Entry 4WRT (X-ray diffraction, 2.70 A resolution); this record covers chains R and B of the 5 polymer chains in the assembly.

# Chain R
Molecule: Influenza virus polymerase vRNA promoter 3' end
Sequence (18 nucleotides; numbered 1 to 18; the number before each row is that of its first residue):
     1 UAUACCUCUGCUUCUGCU
Disordered / not traced: 1-3

# Chain B
Protein: RNA-directed RNA polymerase catalytic subunit
Source organism: Influenza B virus
Notes: EC 2.7.7.48
UniProtKB: Q5V8Y6 (Q5V8Y6_9INFB); residue numbers follow UniProt; this construct covers 1-752
Amino-acid sequence (772 residues; each row starts with the number of its first residue; numbers below 1 keep their minus sign (Gly-8 is residue -8)):
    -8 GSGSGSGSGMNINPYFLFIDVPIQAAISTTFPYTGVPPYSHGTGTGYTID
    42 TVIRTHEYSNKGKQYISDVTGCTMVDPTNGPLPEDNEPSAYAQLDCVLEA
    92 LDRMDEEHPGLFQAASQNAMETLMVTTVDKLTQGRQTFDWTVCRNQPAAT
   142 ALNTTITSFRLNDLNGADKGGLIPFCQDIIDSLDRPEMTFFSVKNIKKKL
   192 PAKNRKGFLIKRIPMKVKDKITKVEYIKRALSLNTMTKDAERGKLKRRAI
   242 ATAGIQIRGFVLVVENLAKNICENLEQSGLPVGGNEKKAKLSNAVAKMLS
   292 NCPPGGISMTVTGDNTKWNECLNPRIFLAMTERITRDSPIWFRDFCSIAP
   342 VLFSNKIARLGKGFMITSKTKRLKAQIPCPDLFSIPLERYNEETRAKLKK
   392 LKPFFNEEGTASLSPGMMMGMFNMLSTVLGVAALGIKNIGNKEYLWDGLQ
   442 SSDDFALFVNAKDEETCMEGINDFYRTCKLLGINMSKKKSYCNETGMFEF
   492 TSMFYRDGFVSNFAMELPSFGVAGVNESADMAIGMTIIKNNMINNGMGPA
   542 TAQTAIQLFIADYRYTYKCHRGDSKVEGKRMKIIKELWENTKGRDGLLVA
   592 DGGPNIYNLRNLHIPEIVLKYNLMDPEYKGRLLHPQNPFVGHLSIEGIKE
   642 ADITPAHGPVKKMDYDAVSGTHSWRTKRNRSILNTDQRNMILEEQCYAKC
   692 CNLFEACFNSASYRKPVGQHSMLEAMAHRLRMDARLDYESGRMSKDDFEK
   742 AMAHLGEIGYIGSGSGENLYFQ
Disordered / not traced: -8 to 0, 646-652, 750-763
Differences from the reference sequence: expression tag (-8 to 0, 753-763)
What the authors report for this chain:
  - binding site for Influenza virus polymerase vRNA promoter 3' end (chain R): Val184 to Asn186, Arg203, Asn670 to Arg679

# Interface between chain R and chain B
Residue-residue contacts (35):
  C8(R) - Asn675(B)  hydrogen bond to the sugar
  U9(R) - Arg671(B)  salt bridge to the phosphate
  U9(R) - Ser672(B)  hydrogen bond to the sugar
  U9(R) - Asn675(B)  hydrogen bond to the sugar
  G10(R) - Asn670(B)  sugar contact
  G10(R) - Arg671(B)  hydrogen bond to the phosphate
  G10(R) - Ser672(B)  sugar contact
  U12(R) - Asn670(B)  hydrogen bond to the phosphate
  U12(R) - Ser672(B)  hydrogen bond to the phosphate
  U12(R) - Ile673(B)  sugar contact
  U13(R) - Gln127(B)  hydrogen bond to the base
  U13(R) - Arg135(B)  sugar contact
  U13(R) - Asn136(B)  hydrogen bond to the base
  U13(R) - Gln137(B)  base contact
  U13(R) - Pro138(B)  base contact
  U13(R) - Thr676(B)  phosphate contact
  C14(R) - Arg135(B)  hydrogen bond to the base
  C14(R) - Lys353(B)  phosphate contact
  C14(R) - Thr676(B)  base contact
  C14(R) - Asp677(B)  base contact
  U15(R) - Val133(B)  hydrogen bond to the base
  U15(R) - Cys134(B)  base contact
  U15(R) - Arg135(B)  hydrogen bond to the base
  U15(R) - Arg350(B)  hydrogen bond to the sugar
  U15(R) - Pro369(B)  phosphate contact
  U15(R) - Pro371(B)  phosphate contact
  G16(R) - Arg135(B)  hydrogen bond to the base
  G16(R) - Val184(B)  hydrogen bond to the base
  G16(R) - Lys185(B)  base contact
  G16(R) - Pro371(B)  phosphate contact
  G16(R) - Asp677(B)  base contact
  C17(R) - Lys185(B)  sugar contact
  C17(R) - Asn186(B)  hydrogen bond to the base
  U18(R) - Asn186(B)  base contact
  U18(R) - Arg203(B)  salt bridge to the phosphate
Other interface residues (no listed pair), chain R (11 interface residues in all): C11
Other interface residues (no listed pair), chain B (26 interface residues in all): Gly352, Lys668, Arg669, Leu674

# Overview
11 residues of chain R and 26 residues of chain B are in contact; the contacts include 15 hydrogen bonds and 2
salt bridges. Polar pairs include U13(R)-Gln127(B), U13(R)-Asn136(B) and C14(R)-Arg135(B). From the paper: a
binding site for Influenza virus polymerase vRNA promoter 3' end (chain R) at Val184(B), Arg203(B) and
Asn670(B).
Here chain R is Influenza virus polymerase vRNA promoter 3' end and chain B is RNA-directed RNA polymerase
catalytic subunit (Influenza B virus). Entry 4WRT (Crystal structure of Influenza B polymerase with bound vRNA
promoter (form FluB2)) was determined by X-ray diffraction, deposited together with 4WSA.
